6GJ3 - chains D and E of the 7 polymer chains in the assembly; structure by electron microscopy, 4.30 A resolution (low resolution: residue-level contacts below are approximate; hydrogen-bond / salt-bridge calls are withheld).

== Chain D (and E) ==
Protein: TssK
From: Escherichia coli
Notes: chain E of this document is another copy of the same molecule, construct and numbering; everything in this record applies to it too
UniProt: H4UNX9 (H4UNX9_ECOLX); numbering as in UniProt (aligned over 1-445)
Sequence (445 residues; numbered 1 to 445; the number before each row is that of its first residue):
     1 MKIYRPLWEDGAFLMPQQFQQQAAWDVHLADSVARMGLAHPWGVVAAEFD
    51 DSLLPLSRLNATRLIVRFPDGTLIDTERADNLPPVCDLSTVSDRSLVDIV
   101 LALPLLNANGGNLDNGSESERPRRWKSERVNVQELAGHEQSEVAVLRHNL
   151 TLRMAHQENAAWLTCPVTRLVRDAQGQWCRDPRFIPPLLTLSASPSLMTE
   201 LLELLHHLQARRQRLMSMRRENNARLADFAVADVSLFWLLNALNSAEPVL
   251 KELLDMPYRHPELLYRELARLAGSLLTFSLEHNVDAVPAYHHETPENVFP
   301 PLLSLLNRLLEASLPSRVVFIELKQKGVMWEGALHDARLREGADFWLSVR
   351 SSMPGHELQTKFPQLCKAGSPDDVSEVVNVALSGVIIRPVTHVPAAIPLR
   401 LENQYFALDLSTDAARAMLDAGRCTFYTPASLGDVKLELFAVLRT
Unresolved in the structure: 312-445
Construct notes: conflict Leu-202 (Ala in H4UNX9)
What the authors report for this chain:
  - self-association interface (contacts with another copy of this molecule): Met-1 to Gln-18, Val-130 to Val-143

== Chain D / chain E interface ==
Pairs across the interface (62):
  Pro-16(D) / Asp-10(E)
  Phe-19(D) / Trp-8(E)
  Gln-20(D) / Trp-8(E)
  Asp-26(D) / Asp-26(E)
  Leu-38(D) / Arg-35(E)
  Trp-42(D) / Arg-35(E)
  Leu-73(D) / Leu-29(E)
  Arg-78(D) / Met-1(E)
  Arg-78(D) / Ile-3(E)
  Arg-78(D) / His-28(E)
  Ala-79(D) / Ile-3(E)
  Ala-79(D) / Arg-5(E)
  Ala-79(D) / Trp-25(E)
  Asp-80(D) / Arg-5(E)
  Val-130(D) / Tyr-4(E)
  Val-132(D) / Tyr-4(E)
  Val-132(D) / Gln-17(E)
  Gln-133(D) / Ala-108(E)
  Gln-133(D) / Asn-109(E)
  Glu-134(D) / Pro-16(E)
  Glu-134(D) / Gln-17(E)
  Glu-134(D) / Gln-20(E)
  Leu-135(D) / Gln-20(E)
  Leu-135(D) / Asn-107(E)
  Leu-135(D) / Gly-111(E)
  Leu-135(D) / Asn-112(E)
  Ala-136(D) / Asn-112(E)
  Gly-137(D) / Gly-110(E)
  Val-143(D) / Met-15(E)
  Val-143(D) / Gln-17(E)
  Ala-144(D) / Pro-6(E)
  Ala-144(D) / Leu-7(E)
  Val-145(D) / Arg-5(E)
  Leu-146(D) / Arg-5(E)
  Leu-146(D) / Pro-6(E)
  Leu-146(D) / Leu-7(E)
  His-148(D) / Arg-5(E)
  Leu-189(D) / Arg-35(E)
  Met-216(D) / Leu-280(E)
  Glu-221(D) / Glu-281(E)
  Ala-224(D) / Val-231(E)
  Leu-226(D) / Val-231(E)
  Phe-229(D) / Phe-229(E)
  Ala-230(D) / Phe-229(E)
  Phe-237(D) / Val-234(E)
  Phe-237(D) / Trp-238(E)
  Trp-238(D) / Trp-238(E)
  Leu-240(D) / Thr-277(E)
  Asn-241(D) / Trp-238(E)
  Asn-244(D) / Gly-273(E)
  Asn-244(D) / Thr-277(E)
  Ser-245(D) / Ser-274(E)
  Val-249(D) / Arg-270(E)
  Glu-252(D) / Glu-262(E)
  Glu-252(D) / Ala-289(E)
  Glu-252(D) / Tyr-290(E)
  Met-256(D) / His-291(E)
  Arg-259(D) / Arg-35(E)
  Arg-259(D) / Ala-39(E)
  Arg-259(D) / Glu-262(E)
  Glu-267(D) / Arg-270(E)
  Arg-270(D) / Arg-270(E)
Other interface residues (no listed pair), chain D (54 interface residues in all): Asp-10, Ala-30, Arg-67, Glu-77, Leu-113, Lys-126, Glu-142, Arg-212, Val-234, Pro-248, Tyr-258, His-260, Leu-263
Other interface residues (no listed pair), chain E (52 interface residues in all): Lys-2, Glu-9, Leu-14, Gln-18, Phe-19, Gln-21, Val-33, Met-36, Leu-38, Glu-139, Tyr-265, Arg-266, Ala-269, Asp-285

== Overview ==
Chain D and chain E form an interface of 54 and 52 residues respectively. The paper reports a self-association
interface involving Met-1(D) and Val-130(D).
Both chains are TssK (Escherichia coli). Entry 6GJ3 (The baseplate complex from the type VI secretion system)
was determined by electron microscopy together with 6GIY and 6GJ1 from the same study.
